5OQJ - chains N and 7 of the 31 polymer chains in the assembly; structure by electron microscopy, 4.70 A resolution (low resolution: residue-level contacts below are approximate; hydrogen-bond / salt-bridge calls are withheld).

# Chain N
Molecule: Nontemplate DNA
Sequence (106 nucleotides; each row starts with the number of its first residue):
     1 CGAGAACAGTAGCACGCTGTGTATATAATAGCTATGGAACGTTCGATTCA
    51 CCTCCGATGTGTGTTGTACATACATAAAAATATCATAGCACAACTGCGCT
   101 GTGTCA
Unresolved in the structure: 1-9, 46-53, 94-106

# Chain 7
Name: DNA repair helicase RAD25
Organism: Saccharomyces cerevisiae (strain ATCC 204508 / S288c)
Notes: EC 3.6.4.12
Reference sequence: Q00578 (RAD25_YEAST); residue numbers follow UniProt; this construct covers 1-425, 452-462, 482-843
Sequence (843 residues; numbered 1 to 843; the number before each row is that of its first residue; X marks 45 residues of unknown identity (built as UNK)):
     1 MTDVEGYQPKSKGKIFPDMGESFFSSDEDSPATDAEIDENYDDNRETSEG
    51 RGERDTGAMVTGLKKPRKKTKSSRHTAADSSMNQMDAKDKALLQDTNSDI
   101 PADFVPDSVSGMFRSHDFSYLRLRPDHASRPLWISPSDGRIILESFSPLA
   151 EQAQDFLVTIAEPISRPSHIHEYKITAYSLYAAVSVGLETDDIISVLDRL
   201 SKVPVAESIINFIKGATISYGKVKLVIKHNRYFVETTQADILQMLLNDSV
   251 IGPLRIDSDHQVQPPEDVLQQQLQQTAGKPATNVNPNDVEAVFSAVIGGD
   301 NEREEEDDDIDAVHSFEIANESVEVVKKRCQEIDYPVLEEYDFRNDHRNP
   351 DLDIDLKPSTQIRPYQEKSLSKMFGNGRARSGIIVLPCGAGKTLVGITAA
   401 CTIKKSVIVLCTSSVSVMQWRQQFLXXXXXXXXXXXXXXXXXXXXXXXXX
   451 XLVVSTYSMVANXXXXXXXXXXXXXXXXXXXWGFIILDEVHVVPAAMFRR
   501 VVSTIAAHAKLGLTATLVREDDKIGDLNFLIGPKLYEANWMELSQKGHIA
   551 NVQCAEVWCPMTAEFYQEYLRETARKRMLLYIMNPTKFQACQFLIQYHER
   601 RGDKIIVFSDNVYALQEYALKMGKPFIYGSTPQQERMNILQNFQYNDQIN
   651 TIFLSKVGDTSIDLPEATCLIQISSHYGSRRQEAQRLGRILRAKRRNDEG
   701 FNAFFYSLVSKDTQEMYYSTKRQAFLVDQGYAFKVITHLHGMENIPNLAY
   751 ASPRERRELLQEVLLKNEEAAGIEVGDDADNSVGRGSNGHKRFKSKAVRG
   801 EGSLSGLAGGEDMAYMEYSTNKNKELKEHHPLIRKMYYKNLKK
Unresolved in the structure: 1-362, 771-843
Swiss-Prot annotation at these positions:
  - motif: Lys64 to His75 (Nuclear localization signal), Asp488 to His491 (DEAH box)
  - binding site (ATP): Leu386 to Thr393
  - mutagenesis: Lys392 (K392R: Lethal in vivo. Defective in translation in vitro), Glu489 (E489Q: Loss of DNA translocase function of TFHII), Val798 to Lys843 (Increased UV sensitivity)
  - modified residue: Ser752 (Phosphoserine)

# Chain N / chain 7 interface
Pairs across the interface (13):
  DA79(N) - Ser458(7)
  DA79(N) - Ala461(7)
  DA79(N) - Met497(7)
  DA80(N) - Val492(7)
  DA80(N) - Ala495(7)
  DA80(N) - Met497(7)
  DA80(N) - Phe498(7)
  DT81(N) - Arg519(7)
  DA82(N) - His676(7)
  DA82(N) - Tyr677(7)
  DA82(N) - Gly678(7)
  DA82(N) - Arg681(7)
  DT83(N) - Tyr677(7)
Also at the interface, not in a pair above, chain N (8 interface residues in all): DA72, DA78, DC84
Also at the interface, not in a pair above, chain 7 (15 interface residues in all): Pro494, Ala574, Gln634, Ser679

# In short
8 residues of chain N and 15 residues of chain 7 are in contact. From UniProt: 8 ATP-binding residues and 4
mutagenesis sites on chain 7.
Chain N is Nontemplate DNA and chain 7 is DNA repair helicase RAD25 (Saccharomyces cerevisiae (strain ATCC
204508 / S288c)); the structure, Structure of yeast transcription pre-initiation complex with tfiih, was
determined by electron microscopy together with 5OQM from the same study.
